PDB entry 8D3Q | electron microscopy, 3.90 A resolution | chains D and J of the 10 polymer chains in the assembly

# Chain D
Molecule: CRISPR-associated endonuclease Cas1
From: Alkalihalobacillus halodurans C-125
Notes: EC 3.1.-.-
UniProt: Q9KFX9 (Q9KFX9_ALKHC); residue numbers follow UniProt; this construct covers 1-343
Amino-acid sequence (343 residues; row label = number of the first residue in the row):
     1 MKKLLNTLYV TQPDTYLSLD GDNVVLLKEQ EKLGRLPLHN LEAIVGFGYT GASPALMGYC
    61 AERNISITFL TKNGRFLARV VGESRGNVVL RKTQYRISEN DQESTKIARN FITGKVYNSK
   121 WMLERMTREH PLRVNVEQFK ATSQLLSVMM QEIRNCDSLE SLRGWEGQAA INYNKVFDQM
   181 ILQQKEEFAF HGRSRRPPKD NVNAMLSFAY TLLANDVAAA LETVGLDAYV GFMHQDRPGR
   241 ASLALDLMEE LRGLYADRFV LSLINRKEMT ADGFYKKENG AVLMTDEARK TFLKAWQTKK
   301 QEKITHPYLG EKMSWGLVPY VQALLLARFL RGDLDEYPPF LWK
Not modelled in the structure: 343
What the authors report for this chain:
  - catalytic residues: E166 (proposed by the authors, not directly observed)

# Chain J
Molecule: CRISPR-associated exonuclease Cas4
From: Alkalihalobacillus halodurans C-125
Notes: EC 3.1.12.1
UniProt: A0A4Y7WTW2 (A0A4Y7WTW2_ALKHA); numbering as in UniProt (aligned over 3-219)
Amino-acid sequence (218 residues; numbered 2 to 219; the number before each row is that of its first residue):
     2 ASNEEDRYLM LSGLQHFQFC KRQWALIHIE QQWEENVRTI EGQHLHKKAD QPFMKEKRGS
    62 KLTVRAMPIQ SKNLQISGIC DVVEFVQDSE GIELSGVSGS YKAFPVEYKR GKPKKGDEDI
   122 VQLVAQAMCL EEMLVCRIDK GYLFYNEIKH RVEVPITDAL RDKVVQMAKE MHHYYENRHT
   182 PKVKTGPFCN NCSLQSICLP KLMNKRSVKR YIEGRLSE
Not modelled in the structure: 2, 35-61
Differences from the reference sequence: expression tag (2); conflict M11 (Leu in A0A4Y7WTW2), S101 (Cys in A0A4Y7WTW2)
Ion coordination: 4Fe-4S cluster Fe: C21, C190, C193, C199
Residues lining bound ligands: 4Fe-4S cluster (SF4): C21, R23, Q24, L27, T186, F189, C190, C193, L195, Q196, C199, P201
What the authors report for this chain:
  - mutagenesis - Q44A, S194A: decreased catalytic activity
  - mutagenesis - Q16A, Q24A: abolished catalytic activity
  - specificity-determining residues: Q16, Q24
  - mutagenesis - K206A/R207A/K210A/R211A: unchanged catalytic activity on HSI substrate

# Chain D / chain J interface
Contacting residue pairs - 24 pairs, chain D then chain J:
  M1(D) - Q196(J)
  M1(D) - S197(J)  hydrogen bond (backbone-side chain)
  N87(D) - E31(J)
  N87(D) - Q33(J)  hydrogen bond
  Y117(D) - R216(J)  hydrogen bond
  Y117(D) - E219(J)  hydrogen bond (side chain-backbone)
  W121(D) - E219(J)  hydrogen bond (side chain-backbone)
  R154(D) - I213(J)
  Y308(D) - K206(J)  hydrogen bond (backbone-side chain)
  Y308(D) - Y212(J)  hydrogen bond (backbone-side chain)
  L309(D) - K202(J)
  L309(D) - K206(J)
  L324(D) - L200(J)  hydrophobic
  R328(D) - E31(J)  salt bridge
  R328(D) - I198(J)
  R328(D) - L200(J)
  R331(D) - T181(J)
  D333(D) - R23(J)  salt bridge
  L334(D) - L203(J)  hydrophobic
  D335(D) - V209(J)
  E336(D) - V209(J)
  E336(D) - I213(J)
  P338(D) - V209(J)  hydrophobic
  L341(D) - R216(J)
Other interface residues (no listed pair), chain D (20 interface residues in all): K120, Q151, V224, P307
Other interface residues (no listed pair), chain J (21 interface residues in all): I30, R179, R207, S208, L217

# In short
20 residues of chain D face 21 of chain J across their interface; the contacts include 7 hydrogen bonds and 2
salt bridges. Polar contacts include R328(D)-E31(J), D333(D)-R23(J) and M1(D)-S197(J). The paper reports the
catalytic residue E166(D); Q44A and S194A of chain J reduce catalytic activity; 5 substitutions were tested in
all.
Chain D is CRISPR-associated endonuclease Cas1 and chain J is CRISPR-associated exonuclease Cas4, both from
Alkalihalobacillus halodurans C-125; the structure, Type I-C Cas4-Cas1-Cas2 complex bound to a PAM/NoPAM
prespacer, was determined by electron microscopy (same publication as 8D3L, 8D3M and 8D3P).
